7PFE - chains c and J of the 11 polymer chains in the assembly; structure by electron microscopy, 4.40 A resolution (low resolution: residue-level contacts below are approximate; hydrogen-bond / salt-bridge calls are withheld).

== Chain c ==
Name: Histone H2A type 1-B/E
From: Homo sapiens
UniProtKB: P04908 (H2A1B_HUMAN); residues 0-129 here correspond to UniProt positions 1-130 (UniProt number = residue number + 1)
Chain sequence (147 residues; each row starts with the number of its first residue; numbers below 1 keep their minus sign (His-17 is residue -17)):
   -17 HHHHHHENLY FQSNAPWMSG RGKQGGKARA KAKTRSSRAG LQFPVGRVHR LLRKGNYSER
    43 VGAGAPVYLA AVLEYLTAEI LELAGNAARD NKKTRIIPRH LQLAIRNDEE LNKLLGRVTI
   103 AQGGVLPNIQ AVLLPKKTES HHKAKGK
Not modelled in the structure: -17 to 9, 119-129
Sequence notes: expression tag (-17 to -1)
Swiss-Prot annotation at these positions:
  - modified residue: Ser1 (N-acetylserine), Arg3 (Citrulline), Lys5 (N6-(2-hydroxyisobutyryl)lysine), Lys9 (N6-(2-hydroxyisobutyryl)lysine), Lys13 (N6-(beta-hydroxybutyryl)lysine), Lys36 (N6-(2-hydroxyisobutyryl)lysine), Lys74 (N6-(2-hydroxyisobutyryl)lysine), Lys75 (N6-(2-hydroxyisobutyryl)lysine), Lys95 (N6-(2-hydroxyisobutyryl)lysine), Gln104 (N5-methylglutamine), Lys118 (N6-(2-hydroxyisobutyryl)lysine), Lys119 (N6-crotonyllysine), Thr120 (Phosphothreonine), Lys125 (N6-crotonyllysine)
  - cross-link (Glycyl lysine isopeptide (Lys-Gly)): Lys13 (interchain with G-Cter in ubiquitin), Lys15 (interchain with G-Cter in ubiquitin), Lys119 (interchain with G-Cter in ubiquitin)

== Chain J ==
Molecule: 177-nt DNA strand
From: synthetic construct
Sequence (177 nucleotides; each row starts with the number of its first residue):
   405 CTTAATACTT ACATGACAGG ATGTATATAT CTGACACGTG CCTGGAGACT AGGGAGTAAT
   465 CCCCTTGGCG GTTAAAACGC GGGGGACAGC GCGTACGTGC GTTTAAGCGG TGCTAGAGCT
   525 GTCTACGACC AATTGAGCGG CCTCGGCACC GGGATTCTCC AGTATGGCGG CCAGTGC

== Interface between chain c and chain J ==
Residue-residue contacts (18):
  Arg11(c) - DT537(J)
  Arg11(c) - DT538(J)
  Arg29(c) - DG541(J)
  Arg29(c) - DC542(J)
  His31(c) - DA532(J)
  Glu41(c) - DA532(J)
  Arg42(c) - DC530(J)
  Arg42(c) - DG531(J)
  Arg42(c) - DA532(J)
  Val43(c) - DG531(J)
  Val43(c) - DA532(J)
  Gly44(c) - DG531(J)
  Ala45(c) - DG531(J)
  Lys75(c) - DC551(J)
  Thr76(c) - DG550(J)
  Thr76(c) - DC551(J)
  Arg77(c) - DG550(J)
  Arg77(c) - DC551(J)
Also at the interface, not in a pair above, chain c (14 interface residues in all): Ala14, Thr16, Lys74
Also at the interface, not in a pair above, chain J (12 interface residues in all): DG539, DA540, DA552

== Summary ==
14 residues of chain c face 12 of chain J across their interface.
Here chain c is Histone H2A type 1-B/E (Homo sapiens) and chain J is a 177-nt DNA strand (synthetic
construct). Entry 7PFE (Nucleosome 2 of the 4x197 nucleosome array containing H1) was determined by electron
microscopy, deposited together with 7PET, 7PEU, 7PEV, 7PEW, 7PEX, 7PEY and 16 further entries.
